6M8R - chains I and K of the 6 polymer chains in the assembly; structure by X-ray diffraction, 3.20 A resolution.

# Chain I
Molecule: BTB/POZ domain-containing protein KCTD16
Source organism: Homo sapiens
Reference sequence: Q68DU8 (KCD16_HUMAN); numbering as in UniProt (aligned over 23-124)
Sequence (103 residues; each row starts with the number of its first residue):
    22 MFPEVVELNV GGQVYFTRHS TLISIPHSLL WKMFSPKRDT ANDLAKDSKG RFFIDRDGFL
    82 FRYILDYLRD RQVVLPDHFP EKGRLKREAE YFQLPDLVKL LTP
Disordered / not traced: 61-63
Construct notes: initiating methionine (22)
Swiss-Prot annotation at these positions:
  - modified residue: Tyr112 (Phosphotyrosine)

# Chain K
Molecule: Gamma-aminobutyric acid type B receptor subunit 2
Source organism: Homo sapiens
Reference sequence: O75899 (GABR2_HUMAN); residues 876-913 here = UniProt positions 876-913
Sequence (41 residues; numbered 873 to 913; the number before each row is that of its first residue):
   873 GPEKDPIEDI NSPEHIQRRL SLQLPILHHA YLPSIGGVDA S
Disordered / not traced: 873-880
Construct notes: expression tag (873-875)
Swiss-Prot annotation at these positions:
  - modified residue (Phosphoserine): Ser884, Ser893, Ser913

# Chain I / chain K interface
Contacting residue pairs (8):
  Phe80(I) - Ile898(K)  hydrophobic
  Phe80(I) - Leu899(K)  hydrophobic
  Phe80(I) - His900(K)
  Phe80(I) - His901(K)
  Arg83(I) - His900(K)
  Tyr84(I) - His900(K)
  Pro97(I) - Tyr903(K)
  Glu102(I) - Leu899(K)
Also at the interface, not in a pair above, chain I (9 interface residues in all): Gln34, Leu81, Phe100, Pro101
Also at the interface, not in a pair above, chain K (6 interface residues in all): Leu904
Interface features reported in the paper:
  - hot spots on chain I (mutagenesis) - F80A: abolished binding to Gamma-aminobutyric acid type B receptor subunit 2 (chain K)

# In short
Chain I and chain K form an interface of 9 and 6 residues respectively. From the paper: F80A of chain I
abolishes binding to Gamma-aminobutyric acid type B receptor subunit 2 (chain K).
Chain I is BTB/POZ domain-containing protein KCTD16 and chain K is Gamma-aminobutyric acid type B receptor
subunit 2, both from Homo sapiens; the structure, Crystal structure of the KCTD16 BTB domain in complex with
GABAB2 peptide, was determined by X-ray diffraction (same publication as 6M8S).
